Entry 7VMC (X-ray diffraction, 3.41 A resolution); this record covers chains A and B of the 3 polymer chains in the assembly.

[Chain A]
Molecule: Elongation factor Tu
Source organism: Escherichia coli
Reference sequence: E2QJ06 (E2QJ06_ECOLX); residues 0-393 here correspond to UniProt positions 1-394 (UniProt number = residue number + 1)
Chain sequence (402 residues; row label = number of the first residue in the row; numbering starts at 0):
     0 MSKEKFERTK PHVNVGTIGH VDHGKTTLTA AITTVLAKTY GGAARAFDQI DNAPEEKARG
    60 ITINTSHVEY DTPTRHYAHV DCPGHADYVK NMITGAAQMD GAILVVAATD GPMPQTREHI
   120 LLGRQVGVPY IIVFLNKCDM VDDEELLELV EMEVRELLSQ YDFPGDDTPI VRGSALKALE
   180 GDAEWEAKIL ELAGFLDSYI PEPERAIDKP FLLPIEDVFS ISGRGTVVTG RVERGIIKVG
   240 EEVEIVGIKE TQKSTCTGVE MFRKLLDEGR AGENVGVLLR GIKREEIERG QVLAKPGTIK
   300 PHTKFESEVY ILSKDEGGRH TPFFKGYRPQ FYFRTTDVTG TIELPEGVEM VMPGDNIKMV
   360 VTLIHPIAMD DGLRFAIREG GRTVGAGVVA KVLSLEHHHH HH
Disordered / not traced: 0-9, 394-401
Construct notes: expression tag (394-401)
From the paper describing this entry:
  - mutagenesis - F218A, E259A, R262A: decreased catalytic activity (tRNA cleavage by CdiA-CT)
  - mutagenesis - R288A: decreased catalytic activity
  - mutagenesis - H66A: unchanged catalytic activity (tRNA cleavage by CdiA-CT)
  - mutagenesis - H84A: increased catalytic activity (tRNA cleavage by CdiA-CT)
  - mutagenesis - R58A: decreased catalytic activity (RNA cleavage level by CdiA-CT)

[Chain B]
Molecule: tRNA nuclease CdiA
Source organism: Escherichia coli O157:H7 (strain EC869)
Notes: EC 3.1.-.-
Reference sequence: B3BM48 (CDIA1_ECO5C); residues 1-285 here correspond to UniProt positions 2925-3209 (UniProt number = residue number + 2924)
Chain sequence (306 residues; row label = number of the first residue in the row; numbers below 1 keep their minus sign (Met-20 is residue -20)):
   -20 MGSSHHHHHH SSGLVPRGSH MVENNYLSKA QKAQKADELA KCQTAACKAQ TEAKWTAIDL
    40 GQDGSFAAGM IAGVPAGLYD AVDSIVKAGS NPTETLEAMK ALFNSGDILG SLSDAVKQSY
   100 IDRIDRMEAE YQKAGTSGSF NAGVEGGKLI TDIAGLLAGG VGVVKGGAVL TEKVVAKVVG
   160 KSESAAAKVG TDIVKTGTVF DSIKATQPAI PGTSIPKSFE LHVNGQTVWV NPNATKHMGE
   220 YLTRNGLSHS TAEGSQAMLT SLQSAVKDAF SQGLKFNEKM QVGRWELVFS QRSSDPYPVL
   280 KHALYK
Disordered / not traced: -20 to 174
Construct notes: initiating methionine (-20); expression tag (-19 to 0)
From the paper describing this entry:
  - catalytic residues: His281
  - catalytic residues: His216 (proposed by the authors, not directly observed)

[Chain A / chain B interface]
Pairs across the interface (36):
  Glu215(A) with Ser227(B), hydrogen bond; Ser229(B)
  Asp216(A) with Tyr220(B); Leu221(B); Asn224(B), hydrogen bond
  Val217(A) with Tyr220(B)
  Phe218(A) with Tyr220(B), hydrophobic; Leu221(B), hydrophobic; Gly233(B); Ala236(B), hydrophobic; Met237(B), hydrophobic; Tyr284(B)
  Ser219(A) with Ser240(B), hydrogen bond (backbone-side chain); Arg263(B), hydrogen bond; Tyr284(B), hydrogen bond (backbone-side chain)
  Ile220(A) with Ala236(B); Thr239(B); Ser240(B); Ser243(B)
  Ser221(A) with Ser243(B), hydrogen bond (side chain-backbone)
  Thr228(A) with Gly233(B)
  Glu259(A) with Gln235(B); Ala236(B)
  Met260(A) with Gln235(B), hydrogen bond (backbone-side chain)
  Phe261(A) with Phe179(B), hydrophobic; Ala231(B), hydrophobic; Glu232(B); Gln235(B)
  Arg262(A) with Gly176(B)
  Asn273(A) with Ser229(B); Glu232(B)
  Arg283(A) with Tyr220(B), hydrogen bond; Arg263(B); Tyr284(B), hydrogen bond
  Glu284(A) with Arg263(B), salt bridge
  Arg288(A) with Ser227(B)
Interface residues without a listed pair, chain A (18 interface residues in all): Val226, Val274
Interface residues without a listed pair, chain B (22 interface residues in all): Thr177, Ser193, Ala244, Lys285
From the paper, about this interface:
  - specific contacts: Phe218(A)-Met237(B) (hydrophobic contact), Phe218(A)-Tyr220(B) (hydrophobic contact), Phe218(A)-Leu221(B) (hydrophobic contact), Phe218(A)-Tyr284(B) (hydrophobic contact), Glu259(A)-Gln235(B) (hydrogen bond)

[Summary]
Chain A and chain B form an interface of 18 and 22 residues respectively, with 9 hydrogen bonds and 1 salt
bridge. Polar pairs include Glu284(A)-Arg263(B), Glu215(A)-Ser227(B) and Asp216(A)-Asn224(B). The paper
describes hydrophobic contacts between Phe218(A) and Met237(B), Phe218(A) and Tyr220(B) and Phe218(A) and
Leu221(B) among others; a hydrogen bond between Glu259(A) and Gln235(B). From the paper: catalytic residues
His281(B) and His216(B); F218A, E259A and R262A of chain A reduce catalytic activity (tRNA cleavage by
CdiA-CT); 7 substitutions were tested in all.
Here chain A is Elongation factor Tu (Escherichia coli) and chain B is tRNA nuclease CdiA (Escherichia coli
O157:H7 (strain EC869)). Entry 7VMC (Crystal structure of EF-Tu/CdiA/CdiI) was determined by X-ray
diffraction.
